Entry 2VRQ (X-ray diffraction, 2.00 A resolution); this record covers chain A.

[Chain A]
Molecule: Alpha-L-arabinofuranosidase
From: Thermobacillus xylanilyticus
Notes: EC 3.2.1.55
UniProtKB: O69262 (O69262_9BACL); residues 1-496 here = UniProt positions 1-496
Amino-acid sequence (496 residues; each row starts with the number of its first residue):
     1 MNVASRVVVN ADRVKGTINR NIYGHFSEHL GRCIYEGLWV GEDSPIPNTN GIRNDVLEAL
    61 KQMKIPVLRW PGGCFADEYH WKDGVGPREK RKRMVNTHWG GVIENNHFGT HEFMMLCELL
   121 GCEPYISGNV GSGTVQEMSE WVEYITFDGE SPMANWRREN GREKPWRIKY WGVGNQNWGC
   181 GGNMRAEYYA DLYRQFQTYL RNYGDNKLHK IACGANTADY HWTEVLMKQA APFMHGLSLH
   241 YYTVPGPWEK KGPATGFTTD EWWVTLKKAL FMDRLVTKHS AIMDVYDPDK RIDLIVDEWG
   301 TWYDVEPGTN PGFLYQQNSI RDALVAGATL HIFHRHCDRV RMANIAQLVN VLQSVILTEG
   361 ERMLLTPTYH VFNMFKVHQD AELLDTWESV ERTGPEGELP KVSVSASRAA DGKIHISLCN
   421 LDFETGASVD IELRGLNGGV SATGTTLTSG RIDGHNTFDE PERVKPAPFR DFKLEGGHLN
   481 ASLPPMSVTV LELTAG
Unresolved in the structure: 1-3
Sequence notes: engineered mutation Q176 (Glu in O69262)
Cystine bridges: C74-C180

[Overview]
Chain A is Alpha-L-arabinofuranosidase (Thermobacillus xylanilyticus); the structure, Structure of an inactive
mutant of arabinofuranosidase from thermobacillus xylanilyticus in complex with a pentasaccharide, was
determined by X-ray diffraction (same publication as 2VRK).
